2LPR - chains A and P; structure by X-ray diffraction, 2.25 A resolution.

# Chain A
Molecule: Alpha-lytic protease
Source organism: Lysobacter enzymogenes
Notes: EC 3.4.21.12
UniProt: P00778 (PRLA_LYSEN); the construct lacks a stretch of the UniProt sequence and is renumbered around it, so the offset changes along the chain: 16-19 = UniProt 202-205; 29-35 = UniProt 206-212; 39-48 = UniProt 213-222; 49-59 = UniProt 227-237; 12 more segments
Sequence (198 residues; each row starts with the number of its first residue; note: 53 numbers in that range are skipped by the numbering (no residue carries them; nothing is unmodelled there); a row labelled like 15A-15B holds insertion residues (15A, then the next letters in order)):
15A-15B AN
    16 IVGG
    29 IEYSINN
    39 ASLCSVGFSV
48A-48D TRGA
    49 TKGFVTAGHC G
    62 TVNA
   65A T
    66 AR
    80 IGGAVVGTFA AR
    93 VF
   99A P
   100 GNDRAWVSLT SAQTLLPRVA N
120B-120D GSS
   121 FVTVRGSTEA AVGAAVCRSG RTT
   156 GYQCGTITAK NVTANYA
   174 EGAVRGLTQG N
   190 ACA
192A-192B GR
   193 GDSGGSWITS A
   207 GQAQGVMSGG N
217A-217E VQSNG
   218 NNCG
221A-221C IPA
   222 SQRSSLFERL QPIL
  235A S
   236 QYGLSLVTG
Sequence notes: conflict Ala-192 (Met337 in P00778)
Disulfide bonds: Cys-42/Cys-58, Cys-137/Cys-159, Cys-191/Cys-220

# Chain P
Molecule: Methoxysuccinyl-ala-ala-pro-valine boronic acid inhibitor
Sequence (5 residues; each row starts with the number of its first residue; the depositors numbered this strand downwards along its sequence, so these rows (ascending numbers) run in the REVERSE of the deposited 5'-to-3' order):
     1 VPAAX
Not modelled in the structure: 5
Modified / non-standard residues: Val-1 (valine boronic acid; B2V); MSU (succinic acid monomethyl ester) at position 5

# Interface between chain A and chain P
Contacting residue pairs (18):
  His-57(A) with Val-1(P); Pro-2(P)
  Tyr-171(A) with Pro-2(P); Ala-3(P); Ala-4(P)
  Gly-192A(A) with Val-1(P)
  Arg-192B(A) with Val-1(P)
  Gly-193(A) with Val-1(P)
  Asp-194(A) with Val-1(P)
  Ser-195(A) with Val-1(P), covalent bond
  Met-213(A) with Val-1(P)
  Ser-214(A) with Val-1(P), hydrogen bond (backbone-backbone); Pro-2(P)
  Gly-215(A) with Pro-2(P); Ala-3(P)
  Gly-216(A) with Ala-3(P), hydrogen bond (backbone-backbone); Ala-4(P)
  Val-217A(A) with Val-1(P)
Interface residues without a listed pair, chain A (17 interface residues in all): Ala-169, Asn-170, Glu-174, Asn-217, Leu-227

# Overview
The interface between chain A and chain P involves 17 residues on one side and 4 on the other, with 1 covalent
bond and 2 hydrogen bonds. Backbone hydrogen bonds pair Ser-214(A)/Val-1(P) and Gly-216(A)/Ala-3(P).
Chain A is Alpha-lytic protease (Lysobacter enzymogenes) and chain P is Methoxysuccinyl-ala-ala-pro-valine
boronic acid inhibitor; the structure, Structural basis for broad specificity in alpha-lytic protease mutants,
was determined by X-ray diffraction together with 3LPR, 5LPR, 6LPR, 7LPR, 8LPR and 9LPR from the same study.
